PDB entry 3U9S | X-ray diffraction, 3.50 A resolution | chains A and H of the 12 polymer chains in the assembly

== Chain A ==
Name: Methylcrotonyl-CoA carboxylase, alpha-subunit
Source organism: Pseudomonas aeruginosa
Notes: EC 6.4.1.4
UniProt: Q9I299 (Q9I299_PSEAE); the author numbering skips numbers that UniProt does not, so the offset changes along the chain: 42-501 = UniProt 1-460; 503-526 = UniProt 461-484; 531-571 = UniProt 485-525; 586-592 = UniProt 526-532; 2 more segments
Sequence (655 residues; numbered 42 to 719; 23 numbers in that range are skipped by the numbering (no residue carries them; nothing is unmodelled there); the number before each row is that of its first residue):
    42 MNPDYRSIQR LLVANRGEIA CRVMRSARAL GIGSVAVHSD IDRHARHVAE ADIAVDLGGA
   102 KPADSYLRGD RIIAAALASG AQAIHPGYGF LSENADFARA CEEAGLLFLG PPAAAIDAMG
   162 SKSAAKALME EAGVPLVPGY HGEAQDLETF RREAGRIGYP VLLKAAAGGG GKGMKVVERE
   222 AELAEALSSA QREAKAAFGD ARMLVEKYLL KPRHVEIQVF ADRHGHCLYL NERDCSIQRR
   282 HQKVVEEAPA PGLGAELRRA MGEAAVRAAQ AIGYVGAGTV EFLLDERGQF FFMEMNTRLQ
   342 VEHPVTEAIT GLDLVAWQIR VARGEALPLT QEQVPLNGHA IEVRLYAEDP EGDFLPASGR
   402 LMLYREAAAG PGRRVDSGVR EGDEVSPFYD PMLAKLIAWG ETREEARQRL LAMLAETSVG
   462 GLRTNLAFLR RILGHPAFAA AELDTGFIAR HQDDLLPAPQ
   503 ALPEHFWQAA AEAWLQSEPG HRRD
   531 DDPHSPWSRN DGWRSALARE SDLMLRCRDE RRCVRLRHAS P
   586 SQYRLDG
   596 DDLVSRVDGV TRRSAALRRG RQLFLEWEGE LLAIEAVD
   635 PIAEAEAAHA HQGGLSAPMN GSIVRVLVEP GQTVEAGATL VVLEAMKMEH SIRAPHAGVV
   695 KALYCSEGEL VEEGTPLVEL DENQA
Not modelled in the structure: 42-45, 209-214, 234-241, 635-646, 716-719
Covalently attached groups: 5-(hexahydro-2-oxo-1H-thieno[3,4-d]imidazol-6-yl)pentanal (BTI) linked to K681
What the authors report for this chain:
  - post-translational modification sites: K681
  - binding site for the ligand BTI: K681

== Chain H ==
Name: Methylcrotonyl-CoA carboxylase, beta-subunit
Source organism: Pseudomonas aeruginosa
Notes: EC 6.4.1.4
UniProt: Q9I297 (Q9I297_PSEAE); the author numbering skips numbers that UniProt does not, so the offset changes along the chain: 28-109 = UniProt 1-82; 111-563 = UniProt 83-535
Sequence (555 residues; row label = number of the first residue in the row; note: 1 number in that range is skipped by the numbering (no residue carries it; nothing is unmodelled there)):
     8 MGSSHHHHHH SSGLVPRGSH MAILHTQINP RSAEFAANAA TMLEQVNALR TLLGRIHEGG
    68 GSAAQARHSA RGKLLVRERI NRLLDPGSPF LELSALAAHE VY
   111 GEEVAAAGIV AGIGRVEGVE CMIVGNDATV KGGTYYPLTV KKHLRAQAIA LENRLPCIYL
   171 VDSGGANLPR QDEVFPDREH FGRIFFNQAN MSARGIPQIA VVMGSCTAGG AYVPAMSDET
   231 VMVREQATIF LAGPPLVKAA TGEVVSAEEL GGADVHCKVS GVADHYAEDD DHALAIARRC
   291 VANLNWRKQG QLQCRAPRAP LYPAEELYGV IPADSKQPYD VREVIARLVD GSEFDEFKAL
   351 FGTTLVCGFA HLHGYPIAIL ANNGILFAEA AQKGAHFIEL ACQRGIPLLF LQNITGFMVG
   411 QKYEAGGIAK HGAKLVTAVA CARVPKFTVL IGGSFGAGNY GMCGRAYDPR FLWMWPNARI
   471 GVMGGEQAAG VLAQVKREQA ERAGQQLGVE EEAKIKAPIL EQYEHQGHPY YSSARLWDDG
   531 VIDPAQTREV LALALSAALN APIEPTAFGV FRM
Not modelled in the structure: 8-25
Sequence notes: expression tag (8-27)
Residues lining bound ligands:
  - BTI (5-(hexahydro-2-oxo-1H-thieno[3,4-d]imidazol-6-yl)pentanal), molecule 1: A218, L241, A242, L246
  - BTI, molecule 2: T405, G406, F407, V409, F445, G446, A447, G448, V472, M473, G474, Q477
  - coenzyme A (COA), molecule 1: R74, R78, K141, G142, T144, G174, G175, A176, N177, L178, P179, S215, T217, A218, G219, P245, L246
  - coenzyme A (COA), molecule 2: V472, M473, V481, L482, V485, Q489, R492

== Interface between chain A and chain H ==
Pairs across the interface (5; chain A residue first):
  N654(A) - T251(H)
  G655(A) - T251(H)
  A679(A) - T251(H)
  E706(A) - T251(H)  hydrogen bond
  E706(A) - E253(H)
Interface residues without a listed pair, chain A (7 interface residues in all): M680, L704, V705
Interface residues without a listed pair, chain H (4 interface residues in all): A250, G252

== In short ==
Chain A and chain H form an interface of 7 and 4 residues respectively; the contacts include 1 hydrogen bond.
Its one hydrogen-bonded contact is E706(A)-T251(H). Chain H binds compound BTI and coenzyme A. From the paper:
a binding site for the ligand BTI at K681(A); a modification site at K681(A).
Here chain A is Methylcrotonyl-CoA carboxylase, alpha-subunit and chain H is Methylcrotonyl-CoA carboxylase,
beta-subunit, both from Pseudomonas aeruginosa. Entry 3U9S (Crystal structure of P. aeruginosa
3-methylcrotonyl-CoA carboxylase (MCC) 750 kD holoenzyme, CoA complex) was determined by X-ray diffraction
(same publication as 3U9R and 3U9T).
